Entry 5MBX (X-ray diffraction, 1.40 A resolution); this record covers chain A.

[Chain A]
Molecule: Peroxisomal N(1)-acetyl-spermine/spermidine oxidase
From: Mus musculus
Notes: EC 1.5.3.13
Reference sequence: Q8C0L6 (PAOX_MOUSE); residue numbers follow UniProt; this construct covers 4-450, 458-504
Sequence (497 residues; numbered 2 to 504; 6 numbers in that range are skipped by the numbering (no residue carries them; nothing is unmodelled there); the number before each row is that of its first residue):
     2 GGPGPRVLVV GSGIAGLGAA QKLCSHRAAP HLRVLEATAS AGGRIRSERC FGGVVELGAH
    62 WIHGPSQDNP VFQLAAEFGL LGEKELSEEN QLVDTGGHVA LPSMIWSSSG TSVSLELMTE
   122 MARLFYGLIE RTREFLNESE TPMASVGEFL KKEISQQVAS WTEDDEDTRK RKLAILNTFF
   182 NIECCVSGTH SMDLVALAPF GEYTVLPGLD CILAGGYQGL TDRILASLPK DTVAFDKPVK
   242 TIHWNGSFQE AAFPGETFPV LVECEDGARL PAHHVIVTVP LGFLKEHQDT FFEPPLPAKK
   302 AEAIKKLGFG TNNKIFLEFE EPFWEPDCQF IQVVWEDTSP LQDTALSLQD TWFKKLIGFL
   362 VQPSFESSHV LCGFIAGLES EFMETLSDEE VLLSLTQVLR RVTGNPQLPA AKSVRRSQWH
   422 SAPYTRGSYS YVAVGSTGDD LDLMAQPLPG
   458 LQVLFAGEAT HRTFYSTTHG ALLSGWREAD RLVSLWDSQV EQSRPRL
Disordered / not traced: 2-4, 27-29, 95-103, 163-168, 365-368
Sequence notes: expression tag (2-3); deletion (451); insertion (451)
UniProt features mapped onto this chain:
  - motif: Pro502 to Leu504 (Microbody targeting signal)
  - binding site (FAD): Ala16, Glu37, Arg45, His61, Trp62, Val240, Glu465, Thr474, Thr475
  - binding site (substrate): His64, Val187, Asn313
  - mutagenesis: Asn313 (N313A/D/L/T: Decreased enzyme activity with N(1)-acetylspermine)
Residues lining bound ligands:
  - FAD (flavin-adenine dinucleotide): Val11, Gly12, Ser13, Gly14, Ile15, Ala16, Gly17, Leu36, Glu37, Ala38, Thr39, Gly43, Gly44, Arg45, Ile46, Leu58, Gly59, Ala60, His61, Trp62, His64, Tyr218, Lys238, Pro239, Val240, Thr279, Val280, Pro281, Phe284, Phe292, Asn313, Lys315, Trp420, Tyr425, Ser429, Tyr430, Gly464, Glu465, Ser473, Thr474, Thr475, Ala478
  - N1-AcSpermine (SP5; N-[3-({4-[(3-aminopropyl)amino]butyl}amino)propyl]acetamide): Trp62, His64, Glu184, Cys186, Val187, Ser188, Phe201, Tyr204, Asn313, Ile358, Phe375, Tyr430, Tyr472, Ser473, Thr474

[Overview]
Chain A binds flavin-adenine dinucleotide and N1-AcSpermine. Curated annotation (UniProt) lists 9 FAD-binding
residues, 3 substrate-binding residues and one mutagenesis site.
Chain A is Peroxisomal N(1)-acetyl-spermine/spermidine oxidase (Mus musculus); the structure, Crystal
structure of reduced murine N1-acetylpolyamine oxidase in complex with N1-acetylspermine, was determined by
X-ray diffraction (same publication as 5LGB, 5LAE and 5LFO).
